Entry 3PU4 (X-ray diffraction, 3.00 A resolution); this record covers chains D and R of the 6 polymer chains in the assembly.

Chain D:
Name: Nucleoprotein
From: Vesicular stomatitis Indiana virus
UniProt: P03521 (NCAP_VSIVA); residue numbers follow UniProt; this construct covers 2-422
Sequence (421 residues; each row starts with the number of its first residue):
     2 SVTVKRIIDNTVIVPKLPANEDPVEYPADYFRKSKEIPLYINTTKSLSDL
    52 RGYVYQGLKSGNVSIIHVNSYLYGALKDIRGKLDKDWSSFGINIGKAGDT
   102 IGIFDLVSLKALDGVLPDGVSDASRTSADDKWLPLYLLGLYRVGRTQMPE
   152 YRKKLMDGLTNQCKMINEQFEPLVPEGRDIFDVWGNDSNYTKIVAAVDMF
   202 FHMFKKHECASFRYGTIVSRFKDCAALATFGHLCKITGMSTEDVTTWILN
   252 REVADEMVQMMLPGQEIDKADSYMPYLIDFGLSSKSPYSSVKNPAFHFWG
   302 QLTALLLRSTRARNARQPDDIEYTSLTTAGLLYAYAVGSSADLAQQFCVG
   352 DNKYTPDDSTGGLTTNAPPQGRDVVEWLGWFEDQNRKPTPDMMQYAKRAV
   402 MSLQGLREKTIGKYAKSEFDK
Not modelled in the structure: 359-363
Metal / ion sites: uranyl (VI) ion site 1: Glu-253, Glu-323; uranyl (VI) ion site 2: Asp-343 (shared with 2 residues of chain C)
Curated features (UniProtKB/Swiss-Prot):
  - binding site (RNA): Arg-143, Tyr-152, Lys-206, Arg-214, Lys-286, Arg-317, Arg-408

Chain R:
Molecule: 45-nt RNA strand
Sequence (45 nucleotides; row label = number of the first residue in the row):
     1 UUUUUUUUUUUUUUUUUUUUUUUUUUUUUUUUUUUUUUUUUUUUU
Metal / ion sites: uranyl (VI) ion (5 sites), coordinated by U6, U15, U24, U31, U33, U42

Interface between chain D and chain R:
Pairs across the interface (38):
  Asp-23(D) / U2(R)  phosphate contact
  Arg-143(D) / U8(R)  salt bridge to the phosphate
  Arg-143(D) / U9(R)  salt bridge to the phosphate
  Thr-147(D) / U6(R)  sugar contact
  Met-149(D) / U6(R)  base contact
  Glu-151(D) / U6(R)  sugar contact
  Glu-151(D) / U7(R)  phosphate contact
  Glu-151(D) / U8(R)  phosphate contact
  Lys-155(D) / U8(R)  salt bridge to the phosphate
  Arg-214(D) / U10(R)  salt bridge to the phosphate
  Tyr-215(D) / U10(R)  phosphate contact
  Ile-218(D) / U8(R)  base contact
  Ile-218(D) / U10(R)  phosphate contact
  Val-219(D) / U8(R)  base contact
  Arg-221(D) / U8(R)  base contact
  Asp-224(D) / U2(R)  sugar contact
  Asp-224(D) / U3(R)  hydrogen bond to the sugar
  Asp-224(D) / U4(R)  phosphate contact
  Cys-225(D) / U4(R)  phosphate contact
  Ala-226(D) / U4(R)  hydrogen bond to the phosphate
  His-233(D) / U5(R)  base contact
  Ile-279(D) / U2(R)  sugar contact
  Ser-285(D) / U2(R)  hydrogen bond to the sugar
  Lys-286(D) / U2(R)  salt bridge to the phosphate
  Lys-286(D) / U3(R)  phosphate contact
  Ser-287(D) / U3(R)  hydrogen bond to the phosphate
  Ser-290(D) / U3(R)  hydrogen bond to the phosphate
  Ser-290(D) / U4(R)  phosphate contact
  Ser-291(D) / U4(R)  hydrogen bond to the phosphate
  Val-292(D) / U3(R)  phosphate contact
  Val-292(D) / U4(R)  hydrogen bond to the phosphate
  His-298(D) / U5(R)  salt bridge to the phosphate
  Asn-315(D) / U5(R)  sugar contact
  Ala-316(D) / U5(R)  phosphate contact
  Arg-317(D) / U4(R)  base contact
  Arg-317(D) / U5(R)  hydrogen bond to the phosphate
  Arg-408(D) / U6(R)  salt bridge to the phosphate
  Arg-408(D) / U7(R)  salt bridge to the phosphate
Other interface residues (no listed pair), chain D (31 interface residues in all): Arg-146, Asn-162, Lys-293, Arg-312
Other interface residues (no listed pair), chain R (10 interface residues in all): U1

Summary:
Chain D and chain R form an interface of 31 and 10 residues respectively; the contacts include 8 hydrogen
bonds and 8 salt bridges. Among the polar pairs are Asp-224(D)/U3(R), Ser-285(D)/U2(R) and Ala-226(D)/U4(R).
From UniProt: 7 RNA-binding residues on chain D.
Here chain D is Nucleoprotein (Vesicular stomatitis Indiana virus) and chain R is a 45-nt RNA strand. Entry
3PU4 (Crystal Structure of a vesicular stomatitis virus nucleocapsid-polyU complex) was determined by X-ray
diffraction, deposited together with 3PTO, 3PTX, 3PU0 and 3PU1.
